PDB entry 5T6N | X-ray diffraction, 2.54 A resolution | chains A and E of the 6 polymer chains in the assembly

Chain A (and E):
Name: Hemagglutinin HA1
From: Influenza A virus (strain A/Hong Kong/1/1968 H3N2)
Notes: chain E of this document is another copy of the same molecule, construct and numbering; everything in this record applies to it too
Reference sequence: Q91MA7 (HEMA_I68A4); residues 11-329 here correspond to UniProt positions 27-345 (UniProt number = residue number + 16)
Chain sequence (323 residues; row label = number of the first residue in the row):
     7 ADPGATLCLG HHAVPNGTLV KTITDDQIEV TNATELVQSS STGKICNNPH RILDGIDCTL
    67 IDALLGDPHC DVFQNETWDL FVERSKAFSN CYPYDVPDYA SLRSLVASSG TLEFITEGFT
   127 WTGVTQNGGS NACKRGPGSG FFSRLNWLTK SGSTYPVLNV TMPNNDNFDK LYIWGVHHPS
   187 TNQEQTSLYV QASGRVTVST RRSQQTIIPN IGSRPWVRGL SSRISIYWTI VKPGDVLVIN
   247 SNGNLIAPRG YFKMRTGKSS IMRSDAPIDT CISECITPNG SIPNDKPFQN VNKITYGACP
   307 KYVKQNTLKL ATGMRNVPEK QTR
Disordered / not traced: 7-8, 327-329
Cystine bridges: C52-C277, C64-C76, C97-C139, C281-C305
Covalent attachments: N-acetylglucosamine (NAG) linked to N22, N38, N81, N285; glycan linked to N165
Sequence notes: expression tag (7-10)
Ligand contacts:
  - Arbidol (75U; ethyl 6-bromo-4-[(dimethylamino)methyl]-5-hydroxy-1-methyl-2-[(phenylsulfanyl)methyl]-1H-indole-3-carboxylate), molecule 1: I29, K310, Q311
  - Arbidol (75U), molecule 2: P293, F294, K307
Curated features (UniProtKB/Swiss-Prot):
  - site: R329 (Cleavage)
  - glycosylation (N-linked (GlcNAc...) asparagine): N22, N38, N81, N165, N285
What the authors report for this chain:
  - binding site for Arbidol: K307

Interface between chain A and chain E:
Contacting residue pairs - 23 pairs, chain A then chain E:
  D101(A) - R208(E)
  D101(A) - Q210(E)  hydrogen bond
  H184(A) - Q210(E)
  N216(A) - T212(E)
  I217(A) - R201(E)  hydrogen bond (backbone-side chain)
  I217(A) - N246(E)
  G218(A) - N246(E)
  S219(A) - N165(E)
  S219(A) - V244(E)
  S219(A) - N246(E)
  R220(A) - S205(E)
  R220(A) - Q210(E)  hydrogen bond
  R220(A) - T212(E)
  P221(A) - S205(E)
  P221(A) - T206(E)
  P221(A) - R207(E)
  P221(A) - V242(E)  hydrophobic
  P221(A) - V244(E)  hydrophobic
  W222(A) - R207(E)
  V223(A) - R207(E)
  R224(A) - R207(E)
  R229(A) - R207(E)  hydrogen bond (side chain-backbone)
  S231(A) - Q210(E)  hydrogen bond
Other interface residues (no listed pair), chain E (13 interface residues in all): T203, I214

Summary:
The chain A/chain E interface involves 13 residues from each chain, with 5 hydrogen bonds. Among the polar
pairs are D101(A)-Q210(E), I217(A)-R201(E) and R220(A)-Q210(E). Ligands of chain A: Arbidol. Covalently linked
N-acetylglucosamine: at N22(A), N38(A), N81(A) and N285(A). The paper reports a binding site for Arbidol at
K307(A).
Chain A and chain E are both Hemagglutinin HA1 (Influenza A virus (strain A/Hong Kong/1/1968 H3N2)); the
structure, Crystal structure of the A/Hong Kong/1/1968 (H3N2) influenza virus hemagglutinin in complex with
the antiviral drug ..., was determined by X-ray diffraction together with 5T6S from the same study.
